Entry 1HBX (X-ray diffraction, 3.15 A resolution); this record covers chains B and W of the 5 polymer chains in the assembly.

[Chain B]
Molecule: Serum response factor
Organism: Homo sapiens
Notes: fragment: core residues 132-223
UniProt: P11831 (SRF_HUMAN); residue numbers follow UniProt; this construct covers 132-223
Amino-acid sequence (92 residues; each row starts with the number of its first residue):
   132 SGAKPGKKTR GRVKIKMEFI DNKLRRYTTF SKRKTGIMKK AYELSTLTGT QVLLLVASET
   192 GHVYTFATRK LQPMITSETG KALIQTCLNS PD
Unresolved in the structure: 132-137
UniProt features mapped onto this chain:
  - DNA-binding region: Gly133 to Pro222
What the authors report for this chain:
  - binding site for the 26-nt DNA strand: Lys139
  - binding site for the 26-nt DNA strand: Thr191
  - conformationally variable residues (side-chain flip): Tyr158, His193
  - binding site for the 26-nt DNA strand (chain W): Lys139, Thr191

[Chain W]
Molecule: 26-nt DNA strand
Notes: fragment: sre specific dna
Sequence (26 nucleotides; numbered -17 to 9; 1 number in that range is skipped by the numbering (no residue carries it; nothing is unmodelled there); the number before each row is that of its first residue; numbers below 1 keep their minus sign (DC-17 is residue -17)):
   -17 CACACCGGAA GTCCTAA
     1 TTAGGCCAT

[Interface between chain B and chain W]
Contacting residue pairs (16; chain B residue first):
  Thr140(B) - DG5(W)  base contact
  Gly142(B) - DG4(W)  base contact
  Arg143(B) - DT2(W)  hydrogen bond to the base
  Arg143(B) - DA3(W)  hydrogen bond to the sugar
  Arg143(B) - DG4(W)  base contact
  Val144(B) - DG4(W)  sugar contact
  Ile146(B) - DG4(W)  sugar contact
  Arg156(B) - DG5(W)  salt bridge to the phosphate
  Thr160(B) - DG4(W)  hydrogen bond to the phosphate
  Lys163(B) - DA3(W)  phosphate contact
  Lys163(B) - DG4(W)  hydrogen bond to the base
  Lys163(B) - DG5(W)  hydrogen bond to the base
  Arg164(B) - DA3(W)  hydrogen bond to the phosphate
  Arg164(B) - DG4(W)  salt bridge to the phosphate
  Gly167(B) - DA3(W)  phosphate contact
  Lys170(B) - DT2(W)  salt bridge to the phosphate
Interface residues without a listed pair, chain B (12 interface residues in all): Arg141
Interface residues without a listed pair, chain W (5 interface residues in all): DC6

[In short]
12 residues of chain B and 5 residues of chain W are in contact, with 6 hydrogen bonds and 3 salt bridges.
Polar contacts include Arg143(B)-DT2(W), Lys163(B)-DG4(W) and Lys163(B)-DG5(W). The paper reports a binding
site for the 26-nt DNA strand at Lys139(B) and Thr191(B); a binding site for the 26-nt DNA strand (chain W) at
Lys139(B) and Thr191(B).
Chain B is Serum response factor (Homo sapiens) and chain W is a 26-nt DNA strand; the structure, Ternary
Complex of SAP-1 and SRF with specific SRE DNA, was determined by X-ray diffraction.
